Entry 3EBC (X-ray diffraction, 2.55 A resolution); this record covers chains A and E of the 4 polymer chains in the assembly.

[Chain A]
Name: Type-2 restriction enzyme HincII
From: Haemophilus influenzae
Notes: EC 3.1.21.4
UniProt: P17743 (T2C2_HAEIN); residue numbers follow UniProt; this construct covers 1-258
Sequence (317 residues; each row starts with the number of its first residue; numbers below 1 keep their minus sign (Met-1 is residue -1)):
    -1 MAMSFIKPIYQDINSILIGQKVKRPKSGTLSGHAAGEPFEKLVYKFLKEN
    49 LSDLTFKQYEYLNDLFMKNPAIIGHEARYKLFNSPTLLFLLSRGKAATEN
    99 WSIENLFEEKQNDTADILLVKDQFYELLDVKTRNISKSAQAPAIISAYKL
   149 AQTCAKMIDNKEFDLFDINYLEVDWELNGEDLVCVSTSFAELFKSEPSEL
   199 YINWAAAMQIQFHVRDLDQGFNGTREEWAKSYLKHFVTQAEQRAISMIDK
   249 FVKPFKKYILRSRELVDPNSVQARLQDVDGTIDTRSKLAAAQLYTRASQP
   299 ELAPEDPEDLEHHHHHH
Disordered / not traced: -1 to 1, 21-33, 134-136, 259-315
Differences from the reference sequence: expression tag (-1 to 0, 259-315); conflict Thr130 (Arg in P17743), Trp173 (Ser in P17743); engineered mutation Ala141 (Asn in P17743)
Ion coordination: Mn2+ near Asp114 (its only coordinating residue here)
What the authors report for this chain:
  - mutagenesis - N141A (1000 fold): decreased catalytic activity
  - mutagenesis - N141A: decreased binding to DNA
  - conformationally variable residues (order/disorder transition, side-chain flip): Lys21 to Ala33, Ser134 to Ser136, Gln138
  - binding site for the 14-nt DNA strand (chain E): Gln109 to Asn110, Ala139
  - binding site for the 14-nt DNA strand: Asn201, Ala203, Ala204, Ala205

[Chain E]
Molecule: 14-nt DNA strand
Sequence (14 nucleotides; each row starts with the number of its first residue):
     1 GCCGGTCGACGGGC

[How chain A and chain E interact]
Pairs across the interface (22):
  Tyr77(A) - DG13(E)  phosphate contact
  Arg91(A) - DG12(E)  phosphate contact
  Gly92(A) - DG12(E)  hydrogen bond to the phosphate
  Gly92(A) - DG13(E)  phosphate contact
  Lys93(A) - DG13(E)  hydrogen bond to the phosphate
  Lys93(A) - DC14(E)  salt bridge to the phosphate
  Ala95(A) - DG12(E)  phosphate contact
  Lys108(A) - DG11(E)  phosphate contact
  Gln109(A) - DG8(E)  hydrogen bond to the base
  Gln109(A) - DA9(E)  base contact
  Asn110(A) - DC10(E)  base contact
  Asn110(A) - DG11(E)  sugar contact
  Tyr199(A) - DC3(E)  sugar contact
  Tyr199(A) - DG4(E)  hydrogen bond to the phosphate
  Asn201(A) - DG4(E)  hydrogen bond to the base
  Asn201(A) - DG5(E)  hydrogen bond to the base
  Ala203(A) - DG5(E)  phosphate contact
  Ala204(A) - DT6(E)  base contact
  Gln209(A) - DG4(E)  base contact
  Gln209(A) - DG5(E)  base contact
  Arg241(A) - DG5(E)  salt bridge to the phosphate
  Lys248(A) - DG5(E)  salt bridge to the phosphate
Other interface residues (no listed pair), chain A (18 interface residues in all): Ser90, Ala94, Phe249

[In short]
18 residues of chain A and 11 residues of chain E are in contact, with 6 hydrogen bonds and 3 salt bridges.
Among the polar pairs are Gln109(A)-DG8(E), Asn201(A)-DG4(E) and Asn201(A)-DG5(E). From the paper: a binding
site for the 14-nt DNA strand at Asn201(A), Ala203(A) and Ala204(A) among others; N141A of chain A reduces
catalytic activity.
Here chain A is Type-2 restriction enzyme HincII (Haemophilus influenzae) and chain E is a 14-nt DNA strand.
Entry 3EBC (Structure of N141A HincII with Cognate DNA) was determined by X-ray diffraction.
